4L85 - chains A and B; structure by X-ray diffraction, 2.20 A resolution.

Chain A (and B):
Protein: KDP operon transcriptional regulatory protein KdpE
From: Escherichia coli
Notes: fragment: Response regulatory domain residues 3-121; chain B of this document is another copy of the same molecule, construct and numbering; everything in this record applies to it too
Reference sequence: P21866 (KDPE_ECOLI); residues 3-121 here = UniProt positions 3-121
Sequence (123 residues; numbered -1 to 121; the number before each row is that of its first residue; numbers below 1 keep their minus sign (Gly-1 is residue -1)):
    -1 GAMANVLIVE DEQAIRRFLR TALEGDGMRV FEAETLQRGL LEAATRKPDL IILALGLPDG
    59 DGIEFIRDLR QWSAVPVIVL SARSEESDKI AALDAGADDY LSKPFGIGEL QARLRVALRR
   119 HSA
Not modelled in the structure: 55-59, 120-121 (chain B: -1, 10-14, 120-121)
Differences from the reference sequence: expression tag (-1 to 2); engineered mutation Ala52 (Asp in P21866)
Reported in the primary citation:
  - mutagenesis - D66A, W70A: decreased signaling in response to K+-limiting conditions
  - mutagenesis - Q69A: increased signaling
  - mutagenesis - Q69E, Q69R: unchanged signaling

Chain A / chain B interface:
Contacting residue pairs (23):
  Glu10(A) - Glu62(B)
  Glu10(A) - Asp66(B)
  Glu10(A) - Gln69(B)
  Ala12(A) - Asp66(B)
  Ile13(A) - Asp66(B)
  Ile13(A) - Gln69(B)
  Ile13(A) - Trp70(B)
  Phe16(A) - Leu38(B)  hydrophobic
  Phe16(A) - Leu39(B)  hydrophobic
  Phe16(A) - Ala42(B)  hydrophobic
  Phe16(A) - Trp70(B)
  Leu17(A) - Trp70(B)  hydrophobic
  Thr19(A) - Leu39(B)
  Lys101(A) - Arg68(B)
  Pro102(A) - Arg68(B)
  Pro102(A) - Gln69(B)
  Pro102(A) - Ser71(B)
  Phe103(A) - Gln69(B)  hydrogen bond (backbone-backbone)
  Phe103(A) - Trp70(B)
  Ile105(A) - Ala42(B)
  Ile105(A) - Thr43(B)
  Ile105(A) - Trp70(B)
  Leu108(A) - Trp70(B)  hydrophobic
Also at the interface, not in a pair above, chain A (14 interface residues in all): Arg15, Leu78, Gly104
Also at the interface, not in a pair above, chain B (11 interface residues in all): Gln35

In short:
The interface between chain A and chain B involves 14 residues on one side and 11 on the other; the contacts
include 1 hydrogen bond. Its one hydrogen bond, Phe103(A)-Gln69(B), is backbone to backbone. The paper reports
that D66A and W70A of chain A reduce signaling in response to K+-limiting conditions; Q69A of chain A
increases signaling; 5 substitutions were tested in all.
Chain A and chain B are both KDP operon transcriptional regulatory protein KdpE (Escherichia coli); the
structure, Crystal structure of receiver domain of KdpE D52A mutant from E. coli, was determined by X-ray
diffraction together with 4KFC and 4KNY from the same study.
